Entry 7P0L (X-ray diffraction, 1.97 A resolution); this record covers chains A and C.

# Chain A
Molecule: DNA damage response protein Mdb1
Source organism: Schizosaccharomyces pombe (strain 972 / ATCC 24843)
Reference sequence: O14079 (MDB1_SCHPO); numbering as in UniProt (aligned over 384-581)
Sequence (199 residues; numbered 383 to 581; the number before each row is that of its first residue):
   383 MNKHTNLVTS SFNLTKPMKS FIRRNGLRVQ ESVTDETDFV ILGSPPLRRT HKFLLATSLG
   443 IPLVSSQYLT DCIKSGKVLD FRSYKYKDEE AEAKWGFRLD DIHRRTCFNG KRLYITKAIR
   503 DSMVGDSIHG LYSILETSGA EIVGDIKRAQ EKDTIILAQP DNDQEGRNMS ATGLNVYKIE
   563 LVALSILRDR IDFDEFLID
Not modelled in the structure: 383-386
Construct notes: initiating methionine (383)
Curated features (UniProtKB/Swiss-Prot):
  - mutagenesis: Ser392 (S392A: Loss of in vitro interaction with phosphorylated hta1 peptide containing the S/T-Q motif. Abolishes ionizing radiation induced foci (IRIF) formation at nuclear DNA double strand breaks (DSBs) ...), Lys434 (K434M: Loss of in vitro interaction with phosphorylated hta1 peptide containing the S/T-Q motif. Abolishes ionizing radiation induced foci (IRIF) formation at nuclear DNA double strand breaks (DSBs) ...)

# Chain C
Molecule: Histone H2A-beta
Reference sequence: P04910 (H2A2_SCHPO); residues 126-132 here correspond to UniProt positions 125-131 (UniProt number = residue number - 1)
Sequence (11 residues; each row starts with the number of its first residue):
   122 SGRTGKPSQE L
Not modelled in the structure: 122-126
Modified / non-standard residues: Ser129 (phosphoserine; SEP)
Construct notes: insertion (122-125)
Curated features (UniProtKB/Swiss-Prot):
  - motif: Ser129, Gln130 ([ST]-Q motif)
  - modified residue: Ser129 (Phosphoserine)

# How chain A and chain C interact
Pairs across the interface (14):
  Ser392(A) - Ser129(C)
  Ser393(A) - Ser129(C)
  Arg430(A) - Ser129(C)  hydrogen bond (side chain-backbone)
  Arg430(A) - Glu131(C)  salt bridge
  Arg431(A) - Glu131(C)
  Arg431(A) - Leu132(C)  hydrogen bond (side chain-backbone)
  Thr432(A) - Ser129(C)
  Thr432(A) - Gln130(C)
  His433(A) - Gln130(C)
  Lys434(A) - Ser129(C)
  Asp508(A) - Gln130(C)
  Ser509(A) - Leu132(C)
  Leu513(A) - Leu132(C)  hydrophobic
  Ala565(A) - Leu132(C)
Other interface residues (no listed pair), chain A (14 interface residues in all): Thr391, Leu436, Met505
The authors on this interface:
  - interface residues, chain A: Ser392(A), Arg431(A), Lys434(A)

# Overview
Chain A and chain C form an interface of 14 and 4 residues respectively; the contacts include 2 hydrogen bonds
and 1 salt bridge. Polar pairs include Arg430(A)-Glu131(C), Arg430(A)-Ser129(C) and Arg431(A)-Leu132(C). From
UniProt: 2 mutagenesis sites on chain A. The paper reports interface residues Ser392(A), Arg431(A) and
Lys434(A).
Here chain A is DNA damage response protein Mdb1 (Schizosaccharomyces pombe (strain 972 / ATCC 24843)) and
chain C is Histone H2A-beta. Entry 7P0L (Crystal structure of S.pombe Mdb1 BRCT domains in complex with a H2A
phosphopeptide) was determined by X-ray diffraction, deposited together with 7P0J.
